PDB entry 6AMA | X-ray diffraction, 3.09 A resolution | chains O and N of the 13 polymer chains in the assembly

== Chain O ==
Molecule: Putative DNA-binding protein
Source organism: Streptomyces venezuelae
UniProtKB: A0A0M7QSG5 (A0A0M7QSG5_STRVZ); residues 1-68 here = UniProt positions 1-68
Chain sequence (71 residues; each row starts with the number of its first residue; numbers below 1 keep their minus sign (Gly-2 is residue -2)):
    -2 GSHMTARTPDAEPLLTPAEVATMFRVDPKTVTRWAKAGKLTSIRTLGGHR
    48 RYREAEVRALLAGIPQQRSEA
Not modelled in the structure: -2 to 8, 64-68
Sequence notes: expression tag (-2 to 0)
From the paper describing this entry:
  - binding site for the 99-nt DNA strand (chain N): Thr27, Arg30, Trp31, His46, Arg48

== Chain N ==
Molecule: 99-nt DNA strand
Sequence (99 nucleotides; numbered 71 to 169; the number before each row is that of its first residue):
    71 TACCCGAATTACCCGAATTACCCGAATTACCCGAATTACCCGAATTACCC
   121 GAATTACCCGAATTACCCGAATTACCCGAATTACCCGAATTACCCGAAT

== Interface between chain O and chain N ==
Residue-residue contacts - 16 pairs, chain O then chain N:
  Arg22(O) - DA81(N)  phosphate contact
  Val23(O) - DA81(N)  phosphate contact
  Asp24(O) - DA81(N)  hydrogen bond to the phosphate
  Asp24(O) - DC82(N)  phosphate contact
  Thr27(O) - DT80(N)  sugar contact
  Thr27(O) - DA81(N)  hydrogen bond to the phosphate
  Arg30(O) - DA81(N)  hydrogen bond to the base
  Arg30(O) - DC82(N)  base contact
  Trp31(O) - DT80(N)  hydrogen bond to the phosphate
  Thr42(O) - DT89(N)  hydrogen bond to the phosphate
  Leu43(O) - DT89(N)  phosphate contact
  Gly44(O) - DT88(N)  sugar contact
  Gly44(O) - DT89(N)  hydrogen bond to the phosphate
  His46(O) - DT88(N)  hydrogen bond to the sugar
  His46(O) - DT89(N)  sugar contact
  Arg48(O) - DA90(N)  salt bridge to the phosphate
Interface residues without a listed pair, chain O (12 interface residues in all): Lys26

== In short ==
12 residues of chain O face 6 of chain N across their interface; the contacts include 7 hydrogen bonds and 1
salt bridge. Polar pairs include Arg30(O)-DA81(N), His46(O)-DT88(N) and Asp24(O)-DA81(N). From the paper: a
binding site for the 99-nt DNA strand (chain N) at Thr27(O), Arg30(O) and Trp31(O) among others.
Chain O is Putative DNA-binding protein (Streptomyces venezuelae) and chain N is a 99-nt DNA strand; the
structure, Structure of S. coelicolor/S. venezuelae BldC-smeA-ssfA complex to 3.09 Angstrom, was determined by
X-ray diffraction together with 6AMK from the same study.
